Entry 6ITK (X-ray diffraction, 2.00 A resolution); this record covers chains A and B.

== Chain A (and B) ==
Protein: Malate dehydrogenase
From: Corynebacterium glutamicum ATCC 13032
Notes: EC 1.1.1.37; chain B of this document is another copy of the same molecule, construct and numbering; everything in this record applies to it too
UniProtKB: Q8NN33 (MDH_CORGL); residues 1-328 here = UniProt positions 1-328
Sequence (336 residues; row label = number of the first residue in the row):
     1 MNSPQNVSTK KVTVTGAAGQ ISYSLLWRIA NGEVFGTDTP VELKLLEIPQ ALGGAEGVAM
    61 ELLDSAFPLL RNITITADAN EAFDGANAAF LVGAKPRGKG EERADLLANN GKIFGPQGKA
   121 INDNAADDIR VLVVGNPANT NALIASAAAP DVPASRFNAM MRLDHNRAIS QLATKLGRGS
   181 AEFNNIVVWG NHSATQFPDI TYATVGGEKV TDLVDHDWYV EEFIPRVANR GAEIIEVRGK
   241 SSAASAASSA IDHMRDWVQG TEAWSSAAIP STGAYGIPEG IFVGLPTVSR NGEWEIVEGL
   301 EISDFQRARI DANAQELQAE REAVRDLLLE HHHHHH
Unresolved in the structure: 1-7, 97-101, 331-336
Construct notes: expression tag (329-336)
Small-molecule neighbours:
  - (2S)-2-hydroxybutanedioic acid (LMR): Asn136, Leu163, Arg167, His192, Gly231, Ile235, Ser241, Ser242
  - NAD (nicotinamide-adenine-dinucleotide): Thr15, Gly16, Ala18, Gly19, Gln20, Ile21, Leu46, Glu47, Ile48, Ala51, Val92, Gly93, Ala94, Lys95, Ile113, Gln117, Val134, Gly135, Asn136, Ala138, Met160, Leu163, His192, Ser242, Ala246
Curated features (UniProtKB/Swiss-Prot):
  - active site: His192 (Proton acceptor)
  - binding site (NAD(+)): Gly16 to Ser22, Asn110, Gln117, Val134 to Asn136
  - binding site (substrate): Arg97, Arg103, Asn136, Arg167
Reported in the primary citation:
  - binding site for (2S)-2-hydroxybutanedioic acid: Ser242
  - binding site for NAD: Gln20, Gln117

== How chain A and chain B interact ==
Residue-residue contacts (78):
  Tyr23(A) with Arg238(B), hydrogen bond; Ala243(B); Ala244(B), hydrogen bond (side chain-backbone)
  Ser24(A) with Tyr23(B)
  Trp27(A) with Arg28(B); Ala244(B), hydrophobic; Ser248(B)
  Arg28(A) with Asn31(B); Phe67(B)
  Asn31(A) with Arg28(B); Asn31(B); Glu33(B), hydrogen bond
  Glu33(A) with Asn31(B), hydrogen bond
  Glu56(A) with Val237(B)
  Gly57(A) with Val237(B)
  Met60(A) with Arg230(B); Glu233(B); Ile234(B), hydrophobic; Val237(B), hydrophobic
  Glu61(A) with Arg238(B), salt bridge; Ser242(B); Ala243(B), hydrogen bond (side chain-backbone); Ala244(B), hydrogen bond (side chain-backbone); Ser245(B), hydrogen bond
  Leu63(A) with Ser170(B), hydrogen bond (backbone-side chain); Thr174(B)
  Asp64(A) with Asn166(B); Arg167(B), salt bridge; Ser170(B); Arg230(B), salt bridge; Ile234(B)
  Ser65(A) with Asn166(B); Ser245(B); Ser248(B); Asp252(B)
  Ala66(A) with Asn166(B); Ser180(B)
  Phe67(A) with Arg28(B); Ser180(B), hydrogen bond (backbone-side chain); Ser248(B)
  Pro68(A) with Ser180(B); Ala181(B), hydrophobic
  Asn166(A) with Asp64(B); Ser65(B); Ala66(B)
  Arg167(A) with Asp64(B), salt bridge
  Ser170(A) with Leu63(B); Asp64(B)
  Thr174(A) with Leu63(B)
  Ser180(A) with Ala66(B); Phe67(B); Pro68(B)
  Ala181(A) with Pro68(B), hydrophobic
  Arg230(A) with Met60(B); Asp64(B), salt bridge
  Glu233(A) with Met60(B)
  Ile234(A) with Met60(B), hydrophobic; Asp64(B)
  Val237(A) with Gly53(B); Gly57(B); Met60(B), hydrophobic
  Arg238(A) with Tyr23(B); Gly54(B); Gly57(B); Val58(B); Glu61(B), salt bridge
  Ser242(A) with Glu61(B)
  Ala243(A) with Tyr23(B); Glu61(B), hydrogen bond (backbone-side chain)
  Ala244(A) with Tyr23(B), hydrogen bond (backbone-side chain); Trp27(B), hydrophobic; Glu61(B), hydrogen bond (backbone-side chain)
  Ser245(A) with Glu61(B), hydrogen bond; Ser65(B)
  Ser248(A) with Trp27(B); Ser65(B); Phe67(B)
  Asp252(A) with Ser65(B)
Other interface residues (no listed pair), chain A (36 interface residues in all): Gly53, Leu163, Ile169
Other interface residues (no listed pair), chain B (38 interface residues in all): Ser24, Glu56, Leu163, Ile169

== In short ==
The interface between chain A and chain B involves 36 residues on one side and 38 on the other, with 13
hydrogen bonds and 6 salt bridges. Polar contacts include Glu61(A)-Arg238(B), Asp64(A)-Arg167(B) and
Asp64(A)-Arg230(B). From the paper: a binding site for NAD at Gln20(A) and Gln117(A); a binding site for
(2S)-2-hydroxybutanedioic acid at Ser242(A).
Chain A and chain B are both Malate dehydrogenase (Corynebacterium glutamicum ATCC 13032); the structure,
Crystal structure of malate dehydrogenase from Corynebacterium glutamicum ATCC 13032 in complex with NAD and
malate, was determined by X-ray diffraction together with 6ITL from the same study.
